PDB entry 6O0N | X-ray diffraction, 3.03 A resolution | chains A and D of the 4 polymer chains in the assembly

Chain A (and D):
Name: 2-succinyl-5-enolpyruvyl-6-hydroxy-3-cyclohexene-1-carboxylate synthase
Organism: Mycobacterium tuberculosis (strain ATCC 25618 / H37Rv)
Notes: EC 2.2.1.9; chain D of this document is another copy of the same molecule, construct and numbering; everything in this record applies to it too
UniProt: P9WK11 (MEND_MYCTU); residue numbers follow UniProt; this construct covers 1-554
Amino-acid sequence (574 residues; numbered -19 to 554; the number before each row is that of its first residue; numbers below 1 keep their minus sign (Met-19 is residue -19)):
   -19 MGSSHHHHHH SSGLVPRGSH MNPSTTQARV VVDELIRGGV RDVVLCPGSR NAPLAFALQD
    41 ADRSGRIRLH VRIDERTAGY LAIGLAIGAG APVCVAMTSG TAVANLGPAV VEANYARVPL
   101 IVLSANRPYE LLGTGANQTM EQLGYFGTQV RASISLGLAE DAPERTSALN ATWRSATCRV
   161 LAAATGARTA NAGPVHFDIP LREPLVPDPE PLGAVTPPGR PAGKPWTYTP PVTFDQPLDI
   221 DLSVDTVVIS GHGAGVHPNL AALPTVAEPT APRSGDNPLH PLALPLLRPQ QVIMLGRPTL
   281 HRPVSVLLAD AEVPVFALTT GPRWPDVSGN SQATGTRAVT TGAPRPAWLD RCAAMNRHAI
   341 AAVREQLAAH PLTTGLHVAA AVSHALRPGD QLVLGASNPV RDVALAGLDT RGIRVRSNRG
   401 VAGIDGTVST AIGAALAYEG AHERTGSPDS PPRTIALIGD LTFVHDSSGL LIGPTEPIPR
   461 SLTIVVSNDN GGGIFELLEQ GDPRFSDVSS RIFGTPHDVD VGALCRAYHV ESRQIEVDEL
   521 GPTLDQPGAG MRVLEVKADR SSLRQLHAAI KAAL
Unresolved in the structure: -19 to 1, 184-186, 190-195, 473-490, 494-496 (chain D: -19 to 2, 113-120, 183-194, 474-489)
Sequence notes: initiating methionine (-19); expression tag (-18 to 0)
Residues lining bound ligands:
  - 1,4-dihydroxy-2-naphthoic acid (DNA), molecule 1: Asn94, Tyr95, Ala96, Arg97, His232, Gly233, Gly276, Arg277, Thr299, Arg303, Trp304, Pro305
  - 1,4-dihydroxy-2-naphthoic acid (DNA), molecule 2: Gly113, Thr114, Gly115
From the paper describing this entry:
  - binding site for 1,4-dihydroxy-2-naphthoic acid: Arg97, Arg277, Arg303
  - conformationally variable residues (loop rearrangement, order/disorder transition): Thr78 to Ala82, Leu112 to Met120
  - contacts within the chain: Ser79-Gln118 (hydrogen bond)
  - catalytic residues: Glu55, Gln118 (citing earlier work)
  - mutagenesis - R97A, R277A, R303A: decreased catalytic activity
  - mutagenesis - R97A, R303A (6-fold): decreased binding to 1,4-dihydroxy-2-naphthoic acid

Interface between chain A and chain D:
Pairs across the interface - 84 pairs, chain A then chain D:
  Pro27(A) with Ile492(D)
  Ala35(A) with Ile492(D)
  Phe36(A) with Ile492(D), hydrophobic
  Gln39(A) with Ser490(D); Arg491(D); Ile492(D)
  Asp42(A) with Arg491(D), salt bridge
  Leu49(A) with Arg491(D), hydrogen bond (backbone-side chain)
  Ile53(A) with Leu441(D), hydrophobic; His445(D), hydrogen bond (backbone-side chain); Thr495(D)
  Asp54(A) with Arg56(D), salt bridge; His445(D), salt bridge
  Glu55(A) with His445(D)
  Arg56(A) with Asp54(D), salt bridge; Arg56(D); Asn85(D), hydrogen bond
  Thr81(A) with Tyr60(D); Pro88(D); Val401(D); Gly403(D); Asp405(D)
  Ala84(A) with Pro88(D)
  Asn85(A) with Arg56(D), hydrogen bond; Pro88(D); Asp405(D), hydrogen bond
  Gly87(A) with Ala84(D)
  Pro88(A) with Ala84(D); Asn85(D)
  Tyr95(A) with Glu121(D)
  Leu112(A) with Tyr95(D)
  Thr114(A) with Pro305(D); Asp306(D), hydrogen bond (backbone-backbone)
  Gly115(A) with Arg277(D), hydrogen bond (backbone-side chain)
  Ala116(A) with Arg277(D), hydrogen bond (backbone-side chain)
  Asn117(A) with Arg277(D); Thr279(D), hydrogen bond; Arg399(D); Ala402(D)
  Gln118(A) with Val401(D); Ala402(D)
  Thr119(A) with Tyr95(D), hydrogen bond (backbone-side chain)
  Met120(A) with Val91(D), hydrophobic; Tyr95(D)
  Glu121(A) with Tyr95(D), hydrogen bond; Thr128(D); Gln129(D), hydrogen bond
  Tyr125(A) with Gly87(D); Leu123(D); Gly124(D), hydrogen bond (backbone-backbone); Tyr125(D), hydrogen bond (backbone-backbone)
  Phe126(A) with Leu123(D), hydrophobic; Gly124(D)
  Gly127(A) with Gly124(D)
  Gln129(A) with Glu121(D); Gln122(D), hydrogen bond (side chain-backbone); Leu123(D)
  Asp405(A) with Asn85(D)
  Val444(A) with Tyr508(D)
  His445(A) with Asp54(D), salt bridge
  Ser447(A) with Tyr508(D)
  Leu451(A) with Val444(D), hydrophobic; His497(D)
  Gly453(A) with Pro496(D)
  Pro454(A) with Pro496(D); Asp498(D)
  Thr455(A) with Arg491(D), hydrogen bond (backbone-side chain)
  Glu456(A) with Arg491(D), salt bridge
  Pro457(A) with Arg491(D)
  Arg491(A) with Gln39(D)
  Asp498(A) with His509(D), hydrogen bond (backbone-side chain)
  Val499(A) with Ala507(D)
  Ala503(A) with Ala503(D); Ala507(D), hydrophobic
  Leu504(A) with Ala507(D), hydrophobic
  Ala507(A) with Val499(D); Asp500(D), hydrogen bond (backbone-backbone); Ala503(D); Leu504(D)
  Tyr508(A) with Ser447(D); Val499(D), hydrophobic; Leu504(D)
  His509(A) with His497(D), hydrogen bond (side chain-backbone); Asp498(D), hydrogen bond (side chain-backbone)
Other interface residues (no listed pair), chain A (59 interface residues in all): Leu25, Val51, Gly80, Val91, Gly124, Thr128, Gly403, Ser448, Phe493, His497, Asp500, Arg506
Other interface residues (no listed pair), chain D (56 interface residues in all): Leu25, Pro27, Phe36, Val51, Ile53, Thr81, Asn94, Trp304, Leu451, Glu456, Phe493, Arg506

Overview:
The interface between chain A and chain D involves 59 residues on one side and 56 on the other, with 20
hydrogen bonds and 6 salt bridges. Polar pairs include Asp42(A)-Arg491(D), Asp54(A)-Arg56(D) and
Asp54(A)-His445(D). The paper reports catalytic residues Glu55(A) and Gln118(A); R97A, R277A and R303A of
chain A reduce catalytic activity.
Both chains are 2-succinyl-5-enolpyruvyl-6-hydroxy-3-cyclohexene-1-carboxylate synthase (Mycobacterium
tuberculosis (strain ATCC 25618 / H37Rv)). Entry 6O0N (M.tb MenD with Inhibitor) was determined by X-ray
diffraction, deposited together with 6O04, 6O0G and 6O0J.
